Entry 3QT4 (X-ray diffraction, 2.11 A resolution); this record covers chain A.

# Chain A
Name: Cathepsin-L-like midgut cysteine proteinase
From: Tenebrio molitor
Notes: EC 3.4.22.15
UniProt: Q7YXL2 (Q7YXL2_TENMO); residues 1-312 here correspond to UniProt positions 19-330 (UniProt number = residue number + 18)
Amino-acid sequence (329 residues; numbered -16 to 312; the number before each row is that of its first residue; numbers below 1 keep their minus sign (Met-16 is residue -16)):
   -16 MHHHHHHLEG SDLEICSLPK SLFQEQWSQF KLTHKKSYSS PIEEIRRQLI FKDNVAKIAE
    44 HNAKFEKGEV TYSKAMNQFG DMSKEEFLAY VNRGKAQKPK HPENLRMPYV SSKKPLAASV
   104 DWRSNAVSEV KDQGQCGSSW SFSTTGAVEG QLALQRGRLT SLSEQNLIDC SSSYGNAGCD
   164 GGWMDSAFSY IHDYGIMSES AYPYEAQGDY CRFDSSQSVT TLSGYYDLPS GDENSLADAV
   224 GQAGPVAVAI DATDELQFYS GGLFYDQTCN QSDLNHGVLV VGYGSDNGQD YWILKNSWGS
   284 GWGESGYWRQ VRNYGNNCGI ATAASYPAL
Not modelled in the structure: -16 to 2, 81-86
Differences from the reference sequence: expression tag (-16 to 0); engineered mutation Ser122 (Cys140 in Q7YXL2)
Cystine bridges: Cys119-Cys162, Cys153-Cys194, Cys252-Cys301
Ligand contacts:
  - PG6 (1-(2-methoxy-ethoxy)-2-{2-[2-(2-methoxy-ethoxy]-ethoxy}-ethane), molecule 1: Lys3, Ser4, Leu5, Glu8
  - PG6, molecule 2: Lys19, Tyr21, Arg30, Gln61, Phe62, Asp64, Met65, Glu69, Tyr73, Gly117, Gln118

# Summary
Bound to chain A: compound PG6.
Chain A is Cathepsin-L-like midgut cysteine proteinase (Tenebrio molitor); the structure, Structure of
digestive procathepsin L 3 of Tenebrio molitor larval midgut, was determined by X-ray diffraction (same
publication as 3QJ3).
